7Z6S - chains K and C of the 6 polymer chains in the assembly; structure by electron microscopy, 2.90 A resolution.

== Chain K ==
Molecule: Tubulin alpha-1B chain
Organism: Homo sapiens
UniProtKB: P68363 (TBA1B_HUMAN); residue numbers follow UniProt; this construct covers 1-37, 43-451
Amino-acid sequence (457 residues; each row starts with the number of its first residue; note: 2 numbers in that range are skipped by the numbering (no residue carries them; nothing is unmodelled there); a row labelled like 37A-37H holds insertion residues (37A, then the next letters in order)):
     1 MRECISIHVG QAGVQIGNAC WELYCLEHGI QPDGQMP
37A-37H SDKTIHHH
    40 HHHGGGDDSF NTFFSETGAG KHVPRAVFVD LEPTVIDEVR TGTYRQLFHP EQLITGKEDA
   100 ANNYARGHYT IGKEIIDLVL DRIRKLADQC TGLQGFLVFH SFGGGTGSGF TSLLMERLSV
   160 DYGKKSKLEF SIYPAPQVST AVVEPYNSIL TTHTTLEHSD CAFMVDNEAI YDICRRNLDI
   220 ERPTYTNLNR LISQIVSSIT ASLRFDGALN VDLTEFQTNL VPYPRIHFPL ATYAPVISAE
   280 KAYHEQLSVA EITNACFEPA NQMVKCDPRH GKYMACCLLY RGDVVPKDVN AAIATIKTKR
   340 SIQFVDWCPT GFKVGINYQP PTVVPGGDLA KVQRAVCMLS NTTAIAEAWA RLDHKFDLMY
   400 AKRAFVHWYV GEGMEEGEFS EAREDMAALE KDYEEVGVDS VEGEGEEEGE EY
Unresolved in the structure: 37A-37H, 43-46, 442-451
Construct notes: insertion (37F-37H, 40-42)
Swiss-Prot annotation at these positions:
  - motif: Met-1 to Cys-4 (MREC motif)
  - active site: Glu-254
  - binding site (GTP): Gly-10, Gln-11, Ala-12, Gln-15, Glu-71, Ala-99, Ser-140, Gly-143, Gly-144, Thr-145, Gly-146, Thr-179, Glu-183, Asn-206, Tyr-224, Asn-228, Leu-252
  - binding site (Mg(2+)): Glu-71
  - site: Tyr-451 (Involved in polymerization)
  - modified residue: Lys-37C (N6,N6,N6-trimethyllysine), Ser-48 (Phosphoserine), Ser-232 (Phosphoserine), Tyr-282 (3'-nitrotyrosine), Arg-339 (Omega-N-methylarginine), Ser-439 (Phosphoserine), Glu-443 (5-glutamyl polyglutamate), Glu-445 (5-glutamyl polyglutamate), Tyr-451 (3'-nitrotyrosine)
  - cross-link (Glycyl lysine isopeptide (Lys-Gly)): Lys-326 (interchain with G-Cter in ubiquitin), Lys-370 (interchain with G-Cter in ubiquitin)
  - mutagenesis: Glu-254 (E254A: Abolished GTPase activity; microtubules have an expanded lattice with a negative twist and display high binding to microtubule-end binding proteins such as MAPRE3 ...)
Metal / ion sites: Mg2+: Glu-71 (together with GTP)
Small-molecule neighbours: GTP (guanosine-5'-triphosphate): Gly-10, Gln-11, Ala-12, Gln-15, Ile-16, Glu-71, Asp-98, Ala-99, Ala-100, Asn-101, Ser-140, Gly-142, Gly-143, Gly-144, Thr-145, Gly-146, Ile-171, Thr-179, Glu-183, Asn-206, Tyr-224, Leu-227, Asn-228, Ile-231

== Chain C ==
Molecule: Uncharacterized protein KIAA0895-like
Organism: Homo sapiens
UniProtKB: Q68EN5 (K895L_HUMAN); residues 1-471 here = UniProt positions 1-471
Amino-acid sequence (471 residues; numbered 1 to 471; the number before each row is that of its first residue):
     1 MVLDSGAQAY DQAPPSPPTS PPSLRHRLKP SDRDGPPLYP WSQSLALPLA LAVPPALQPQ
    61 PEQQPFSQML LGHRGHMRRS ESTYSVNSTG RRGRGTLGRP PPGRGRNPGG GTLRPAASLP
   121 HIAKTQRDAG HIASKSPCML VALRPTNMDR ERDKFFQSHY TYNPQFEYQE PMPTAVLEKY
   181 CEASGQFIHQ AVGIIEAVLE KFGTYEHFEA ATGGQLLTKC QIWSIVRKYM QKEGCAGEVV
   241 VQLSEDLLSQ AVMMVENSRP TLAINLTGAR QYWLEGMLRH QIGTHYLRGV NNARQPWHNA
   301 EGRLRYGLRP ANPTEEGLAS LHSVLFRKQP FLWRAALLYY TIHRAARMSF RQLFQDLERY
   361 VQDADVRWEY CVRAKRGQTD TSLPGCFSKD QVYLDGIVRI LRHRQTIDFP LLTSLGKVSY
   421 EDVDHLRPHG VLDNTRVPHF MQDLARYRQQ LEHIMATNRL DEAELGRLLP D
Unresolved in the structure: 1-139
Construct notes: engineered mutation Gln-281 (Glu in Q68EN5)
Swiss-Prot annotation at these positions:
  - binding site (Zn(2+)): His-280, His-285, Glu-316
  - mutagenesis: Lys-219 (K219E: Reduced binding to microtubules), Trp-223 (W223A: Reduced binding to microtubules), Arg-227 (R227A: Reduced binding to microtubules), His-280 (H280A: Abolished tyrosine carboxypeptidase activity), His-285 (H285A: Abolished tyrosine carboxypeptidase activity), Glu-316 (E316A: Abolished tyrosine carboxypeptidase activity)
Metal / ion sites: Zn2+: His-280, His-285, Glu-316
Reported in the primary citation:
  - Zn2+ coordination: His-280, His-285

== How chain K and chain C interact ==
Residue-residue contacts - 43 pairs, chain K then chain C:
  Asp-345(K) / Arg-259(C)  salt bridge
  Trp-346(K) / Arg-259(C)
  Glu-423(K) / Lys-219(C)
  Ala-426(K) / Trp-223(C)
  Ala-427(K) / Lys-219(C)
  Ala-427(K) / Trp-223(C)  hydrophobic
  Lys-430(K) / Lys-219(C)
  Lys-430(K) / Trp-223(C)
  Lys-430(K) / Leu-243(C)
  Glu-433(K) / Trp-223(C)
  Glu-433(K) / Val-226(C)
  Glu-433(K) / Arg-227(C)
  Glu-434(K) / Val-240(C)
  Glu-434(K) / Val-241(C)
  Glu-434(K) / Gln-242(C)  hydrogen bond
  Gly-436(K) / Gly-237(C)
  Val-437(K) / Gly-237(C)
  Val-437(K) / Glu-238(C)
  Val-437(K) / Val-239(C)
  Val-437(K) / Val-240(C)
  Val-437(K) / Val-241(C)
  Val-437(K) / Arg-259(C)  hydrogen bond (backbone-side chain)
  Asp-438(K) / Gly-237(C)  hydrogen bond (backbone-backbone)
  Asp-438(K) / Glu-238(C)  hydrogen bond (backbone-backbone)
  Asp-438(K) / Val-239(C)
  Asp-438(K) / Val-240(C)  hydrogen bond (backbone-backbone)
  Asp-438(K) / Arg-259(C)  salt bridge
  Asp-438(K) / Pro-260(C)
  Ser-439(K) / Glu-238(C)
  Ser-439(K) / Glu-256(C)
  Ser-439(K) / Asn-257(C)
  Ser-439(K) / Ser-258(C)
  Ser-439(K) / Arg-259(C)  hydrogen bond
  Ser-439(K) / Pro-260(C)
  Val-440(K) / Met-254(C)
  Val-440(K) / Val-255(C)
  Val-440(K) / Ser-258(C)
  Val-440(K) / Arg-259(C)  covalent bond
  Val-440(K) / Pro-260(C)  covalent bond
  Val-440(K) / Thr-261(C)
  Glu-441(K) / Val-255(C)
  Glu-441(K) / Ser-258(C)  hydrogen bond (backbone-backbone)
  Glu-441(K) / Arg-259(C)
Also at the interface, not in a pair above, chain K (18 interface residues in all): Arg-422, Glu-429, Asp-431, Val-435
Also at the interface, not in a pair above, chain C (21 interface residues in all): Cys-220, Met-253

== Summary ==
18 residues of chain K face 21 of chain C across their interface; the contacts include 2 covalent bonds, 7
hydrogen bonds and 2 salt bridges. Polar pairs include Asp-345(K)/Arg-259(C), Asp-438(K)/Arg-259(C) and
Glu-434(K)/Gln-242(C). Bound to chain K: GTP. From the paper: Zn2+ coordination by His-280(C) and His-285(C).
Chain K is Tubulin alpha-1B chain and chain C is Uncharacterized protein KIAA0895-like, both from Homo
sapiens; the structure, MATCAP bound to a human 14 protofilament microtubule, was determined by electron
microscopy together with 7Z5G and 7Z5H from the same study.
